Entry 1L2W (X-ray diffraction, 2.00 A resolution); this record covers chains B and I of the 3 polymer chains in the assembly.

[Chain B]
Molecule: YopE regulator
Organism: Yersinia pseudotuberculosis
Chain sequence (123 residues; row label = number of the first residue in the row; numbering starts at 0):
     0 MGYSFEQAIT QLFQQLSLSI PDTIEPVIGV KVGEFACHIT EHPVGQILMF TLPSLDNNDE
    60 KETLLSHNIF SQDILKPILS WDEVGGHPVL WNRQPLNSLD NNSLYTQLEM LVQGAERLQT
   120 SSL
Unresolved in the structure: 0-1, 119-122

[Chain I]
Molecule: Outer membrane virulence protein yopE
Organism: Yersinia pseudotuberculosis
Notes: fragment: Chaperone-binding Domain
Reference sequence: P08008 (YOPE_YERPS); residues 17-85 here = UniProt positions 17-85
Chain sequence (69 residues; numbered 17 to 85; the number before each row is that of its first residue):
    17 VSGSSSVGEM SGRSVSQQTS DQYANNLAGR TESPQGSSLA SRIIERLSSV AHSVIGFIQR
    77 MFSEGSHKP
Unresolved in the structure: 17-21, 79-85

[Chain B / chain I interface]
Pairs across the interface - 55 pairs, chain B then chain I:
  Phe-12(B) / Arg-62(I)
  Leu-15(B) / Leu-55(I)  hydrophobic
  Leu-15(B) / Ile-60(I)  hydrophobic
  Leu-17(B) / Ile-60(I)
  Leu-17(B) / Glu-61(I)
  Leu-17(B) / Arg-62(I)
  Ser-18(B) / Arg-62(I)
  Pro-20(B) / Arg-62(I)
  Val-26(B) / Ile-74(I)  hydrophobic
  Gly-28(B) / Arg-62(I)
  Gly-28(B) / Leu-63(I)  hydrogen bond (backbone-backbone)
  Val-29(B) / Ile-60(I)  hydrophobic
  Val-29(B) / Glu-61(I)
  Val-29(B) / Leu-63(I)
  Lys-30(B) / Ile-59(I)
  Lys-30(B) / Ile-60(I)
  Lys-30(B) / Glu-61(I)  hydrogen bond (backbone-backbone)
  Lys-30(B) / Leu-63(I)
  Val-31(B) / Leu-55(I)  hydrophobic
  Val-31(B) / Ile-59(I)
  Gly-32(B) / Ile-59(I)  hydrogen bond (backbone-backbone)
  Ala-35(B) / Leu-63(I)  hydrophobic
  His-37(B) / Val-70(I)
  Thr-39(B) / Phe-78(I)
  His-41(B) / Phe-78(I)
  Leu-47(B) / Phe-78(I)  hydrophobic
  Phe-49(B) / Phe-73(I)  hydrophobic
  Phe-49(B) / Phe-78(I)  hydrophobic
  Leu-51(B) / Ser-69(I)
  Ile-68(B) / Arg-46(I)
  Phe-69(B) / Leu-43(I)
  Phe-69(B) / Arg-46(I)  hydrogen bond (backbone-side chain)
  Ser-70(B) / Arg-46(I)
  Ser-70(B) / Glu-48(I)
  Gln-71(B) / Arg-46(I)
  Gln-71(B) / Thr-47(I)
  Gln-71(B) / Glu-48(I)  hydrogen bond (side chain-backbone)
  Lys-75(B) / Glu-48(I)  salt bridge
  Asp-81(B) / Phe-73(I)
  Asp-81(B) / Arg-76(I)  salt bridge
  Asp-81(B) / Met-77(I)
  Val-83(B) / Arg-76(I)
  Gly-84(B) / Arg-76(I)
  His-86(B) / Ser-69(I)
  Val-88(B) / Phe-73(I)  hydrophobic
  Tyr-104(B) / Leu-55(I)  hydrophobic
  Tyr-104(B) / Ala-56(I)
  Glu-108(B) / Ser-53(I)
  Glu-108(B) / Ser-54(I)  hydrogen bond (side chain-backbone)
  Glu-108(B) / Leu-55(I)  hydrogen bond (side chain-backbone)
  Gln-112(B) / Gln-51(I)
  Gln-112(B) / Gly-52(I)  hydrogen bond (side chain-backbone)
  Gln-112(B) / Ser-54(I)  hydrogen bond
  Glu-115(B) / Arg-58(I)  salt bridge
  Arg-116(B) / Glu-48(I)  salt bridge
Other interface residues (no listed pair), chain B (37 interface residues in all): Ile-19, Cys-36, Leu-107, Val-111
Other interface residues (no listed pair), chain I (25 interface residues in all): Ala-44, Val-66

[Overview]
Chain B and chain I form an interface of 37 and 25 residues respectively; the contacts include 9 hydrogen
bonds and 4 salt bridges. Polar contacts include Lys-75(B)/Glu-48(I), Asp-81(B)/Arg-76(I) and
Glu-115(B)/Arg-58(I).
Here chain B is YopE regulator and chain I is Outer membrane virulence protein yopE, both from Yersinia
pseudotuberculosis. Entry 1L2W (Crystal Structure of the Yersinia Virulence Effector YopE Chaperone-binding
Domain in Complex with its Secretion Chaperone ...) was determined by X-ray diffraction.
